PDB entry 8ABL | electron microscopy, 2.10 A resolution | chains P and O of the 20 polymer chains in the assembly

[Chain P]
Name: Cytochrome b-c1 complex subunit Rieske, mitochondrial
Organism: Yarrowia lipolytica
Notes: EC 7.1.1.8
Reference sequence: Q6CI02 (Q6CI02_YARLI); numbering as in UniProt (aligned over 1-225)
Chain sequence (225 residues; row label = number of the first residue in the row):
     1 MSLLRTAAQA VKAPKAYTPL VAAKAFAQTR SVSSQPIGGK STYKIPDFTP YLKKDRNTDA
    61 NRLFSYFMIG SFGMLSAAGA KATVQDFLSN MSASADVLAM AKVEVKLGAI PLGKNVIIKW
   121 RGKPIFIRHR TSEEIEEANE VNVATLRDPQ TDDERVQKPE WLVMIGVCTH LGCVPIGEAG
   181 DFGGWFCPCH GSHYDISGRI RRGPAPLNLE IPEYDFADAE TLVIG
Not modelled in the structure: 1-38, 102-225
Ligand contacts:
  - 1,2-diacyl-sn-glycero-3-phosphocholine (PC1): Tyr66, Ile69, Gly73, Ser76, Ala77, Ala80
  - phosphatidylethanolamine (PTY), molecule 1: Ile69, Phe72, Gly73, Ser76
  - phosphatidylethanolamine (PTY), molecule 2: Gly79, Ala80, Lys81, Ala82, Thr83, Val84, Gln85, Asp86, Phe87

[Chain O]
Name: YALI0A17468p
Organism: Yarrowia lipolytica
Reference sequence: Q6CGP7 (Q6CGP7_YARLI); residues 1-330 here = UniProt positions 1-330
Chain sequence (330 residues; row label = number of the first residue in the row):
     1 MRRRRIGVWP ENRRVSRLWV SLSPRSCVTC PVPTNQNPPI NNHHTPILTQ MFKAIPLRQA
    61 LLGISSAVCA GATTTYYYTT KAEAMTAAEH GLHPAEYPWP QNGMLSTFDH ASLRRGYQVY
   121 KEVCAACHSL DRIAWRNLVG VTHTTDEAKA FAEELEYDDE PDDEGNPRKR PGKLADYIPG
   181 PYPNEQAARA ANQGALPPDL SLIAKARHGG ADYIFALLTG YPDEPPAGVV LAPGMNYNPY
   241 FPGGGIGMAR TLFDGVVEYE DGTPATTSQM AKDVAAFLTW AAEPEHDERK KLGLKAIIVI
   301 SAMLGLSVYI KKFKWSPIKN RKFIYNPPKN
Not modelled in the structure: 1-84, 329-330
Bound ions: heme c Fe: His128, Met248
Ligand contacts:
  - heme c (HEC): Val119, Val123, Cys124, Cys127, His128, Asn192, Ala195, Leu196, Pro197, Pro198, Leu200, Ile203, Arg207, Tyr213, Ile214, Leu217, Leu218, Phe241, Ile246, Gly247, Met248, Thr251, Leu252, Val274, Leu278
  - phosphatidylethanolamine (PTY): Leu292, Lys295, Ala296, Val299, Ile300

[Chain P / chain O interface]
Pairs across the interface (30; chain P residue first):
  Gly39(P) - Asn326(O)
  Lys40(P) - Asn326(O)  hydrogen bond (backbone-side chain)
  Ser41(P) - Ile324(O)
  Thr42(P) - Asn326(O)
  Lys44(P) - Ile324(O)
  Pro46(P) - Lys322(O)
  Asp47(P) - Lys322(O)
  Phe48(P) - Asn320(O)
  Phe48(P) - Lys322(O)
  Tyr51(P) - Asn320(O)
  Tyr51(P) - Lys322(O)  hydrogen bond
  Phe64(P) - Tyr309(O)
  Ser65(P) - Tyr309(O)
  Ser65(P) - Phe313(O)
  Met68(P) - Leu306(O)  hydrophobic
  Met68(P) - Tyr309(O)  hydrophobic
  Ile69(P) - Ile310(O)  hydrophobic
  Ser71(P) - Leu306(O)
  Phe72(P) - Met303(O)
  Phe72(P) - Leu306(O)
  Phe72(P) - Ile310(O)  hydrophobic
  Leu75(P) - Ala302(O)  hydrophobic
  Leu75(P) - Met303(O)  hydrophobic
  Leu75(P) - Leu306(O)  hydrophobic
  Ser76(P) - Met303(O)
  Ala95(P) - Arg136(O)
  Asp96(P) - Arg136(O)
  Ala99(P) - Arg136(O)
  Met100(P) - Lys173(O)
  Met100(P) - Ala175(O)  hydrophobic
Other interface residues (no listed pair), chain O (16 interface residues in all): Val299, Ser307, Tyr325

[Overview]
21 residues of chain P face 16 of chain O across their interface; the contacts include 2 hydrogen bonds. Among
the polar pairs are Lys40(P)-Asn326(O) and Tyr51(P)-Lys322(O). One phosphatidylethanolamine molecule is bound
between chain P and chain O. Ligands of chain P: phosphatidylethanolamine and
1,2-diacyl-sn-glycero-3-phosphocholine.
Here chain P is Cytochrome b-c1 complex subunit Rieske, mitochondrial and chain O is YALI0A17468p, both from
Yarrowia lipolytica. Entry 8ABL (Complex III2 from Yarrowia lipolytica, with decylubiquinol and antimycin A,
consensus refinement) was determined by electron microscopy together with 8AB6, 8AB7, 8AB8, 8AB9, 8ABA, 8ABB
and 11 further entries from the same study.
